PDB entry 1EA4 | X-ray diffraction, 2.95 A resolution | chains E and W of the 16 polymer chains in the assembly

[Chain E]
Molecule: Transcriptional repressor copg
Source organism: Streptococcus agalactiae
Notes: fragment: dna-binding protein
UniProt: P13920 (REPA_STRPN); residues 1-45 here = UniProt positions 1-45
Amino-acid sequence (45 residues; row label = number of the first residue in the row):
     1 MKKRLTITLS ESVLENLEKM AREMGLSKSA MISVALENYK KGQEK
Disordered / not traced: 45
UniProt features mapped onto this chain:
  - DNA-binding region: Asn16 to Leu36 (H-T-H motif)
  - mutagenesis: Ala30 (A30E: 5-fold increase in plasmid copy number)

[Chain W]
Molecule: 22-nt DNA strand
Notes: fragment: 22bp ssdna - first strand
Sequence (22 nucleotides; each row starts with the number of its first residue):
   201 TAACCGTGCA CTCAATGCAA TC

[How chain E and chain W interact]
Residue-residue contacts - 10 pairs, chain E then chain W:
  Arg4(E) - DA219(W)  base contact
  Leu5(E) - DT216(W)  sugar contact
  Leu5(E) - DG217(W)  phosphate contact
  Thr6(E) - DT216(W)  sugar contact
  Thr6(E) - DG217(W)  hydrogen bond to the phosphate
  Thr6(E) - DC218(W)  base contact
  Ile7(E) - DT216(W)  base contact
  Thr8(E) - DA214(W)  sugar contact
  Thr8(E) - DA215(W)  hydrogen bond to the phosphate
  Thr8(E) - DT216(W)  base contact

[Summary]
5 residues of chain E face 6 of chain W across their interface; the contacts include 2 hydrogen bonds. Polar
pairs include Thr6(E)-DG217(W) and Thr8(E)-DA215(W). From UniProt: one mutagenesis site on chain E.
Chain E is Transcriptional repressor copg (Streptococcus agalactiae) and chain W is a 22-nt DNA strand; the
structure, TRANSCRIPTIONAL REPRESSOR COPG/22bp dsDNA COMPLEX, was determined by X-ray diffraction.
